PDB entry 8X97 | electron microscopy, 2.98 A resolution | chains A and C of the 3 polymer chains in the assembly

[Chain A]
Protein: Capsid protein VP1
Source organism: Enterovirus A71
UniProtKB: A0A075QAW4 (A0A075QAW4_HE71); residues 1-297 here correspond to UniProt positions 566-862 (UniProt number = residue number + 565)
Amino-acid sequence (297 residues; row label = number of the first residue in the row):
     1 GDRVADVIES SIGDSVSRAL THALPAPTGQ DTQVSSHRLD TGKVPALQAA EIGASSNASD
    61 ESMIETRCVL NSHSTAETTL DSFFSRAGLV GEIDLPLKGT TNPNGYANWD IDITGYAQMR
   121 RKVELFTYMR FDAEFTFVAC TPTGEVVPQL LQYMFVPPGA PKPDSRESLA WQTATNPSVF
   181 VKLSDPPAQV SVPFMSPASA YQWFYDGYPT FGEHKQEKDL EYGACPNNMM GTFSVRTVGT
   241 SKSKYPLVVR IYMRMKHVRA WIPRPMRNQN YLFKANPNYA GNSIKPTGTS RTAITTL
Not modelled in the structure: 1-73, 208-227

[Chain C]
Protein: Capsid protein VP3
Source organism: Enterovirus A71
UniProtKB: A0A075QAW4 (A0A075QAW4_HE71); residues 1-242 here correspond to UniProt positions 324-565 (UniProt number = residue number + 323)
Amino-acid sequence (242 residues; numbered 1 to 242; the number before each row is that of its first residue):
     1 GFPTELKPGT NQFLTTDDGV SAPILPNFHP TPCIHIPGEV RNLLELCQVE TILEVNNVPT
    61 NATSLMERLR FPVSAQAGKG ELCAVFRADP GRNGPWQSTL LGQLCGYYTQ WSGSLEVTFM
   121 FTGSFMATGK MLIAYTPPGG PLPKDRATAM LGTHVIWDFG LQSSVTLVIP WISNTHYRAH
   181 ARDGVFDYYT TGLVSIWYQT NYVVPIGAPN TAYIIALAAA QKNFTMKLCK DASDILQTGT
   241 IQ
Not modelled in the structure: 175-189, 239-242

[Chain A / chain C interface]
Contacting residue pairs (101; chain A residue first):
  T75(A) with N42(C), hydrogen bond (backbone-side chain); T225(C)
  E77(A) with Y108(C), hydrogen bond (backbone-side chain); K227(C); L228(C), hydrogen bond (side chain-backbone); C229(C)
  T78(A) with N42(C), hydrogen bond; L43(C), hydrogen bond (backbone-backbone); Y108(C); M226(C)
  T79(A) with R41(C); N42(C)
  L80(A) with V40(C); R41(C); L43(C), hydrophobic
  F83(A) with L43(C), hydrophobic; Y108(C)
  R86(A) with T16(C)
  A87(A) with T15(C)
  T114(A) with Q237(C)
  Y116(A) with D231(C), hydrogen bond
  Q118(A) with S233(C), hydrogen bond (side chain-backbone)
  R120(A) with Q237(C)
  R121(A) with Q103(C), hydrogen bond; Y107(C); I235(C)
  K122(A) with Y107(C)
  R130(A) with T31(C), hydrogen bond (side chain-backbone)
  E134(A) with S21(C), hydrogen bond
  F155(A) with I24(C), hydrophobic
  P177(A) with I24(C), hydrophobic
  P186(A) with N11(C)
  Q189(A) with S21(C), hydrogen bond
  V190(A) with A22(C)
  S191(A) with S21(C); A22(C), hydrogen bond (backbone-backbone); P23(C); I24(C), hydrogen bond (backbone-backbone)
  P193(A) with F28(C), hydrophobic
  F194(A) with F28(C); P30(C)
  M195(A) with F28(C), hydrophobic
  S196(A) with T31(C), hydrogen bond (backbone-side chain)
  P197(A) with T31(C), hydrogen bond (backbone-side chain)
  A198(A) with T31(C)
  S199(A) with P32(C), hydrogen bond (side chain-backbone); I34(C)
  R254(A) with D18(C), salt bridge; G19(C)
  K256(A) with G19(C)
  R259(A) with C33(C); E39(C), salt bridge
  A260(A) with E39(C); V40(C), hydrogen bond (backbone-backbone)
  W261(A) with I36(C), hydrogen bond (side chain-backbone); G38(C); E39(C), hydrogen bond
  I262(A) with P37(C); G38(C), hydrogen bond (backbone-backbone)
  P263(A) with V40(C); L46(C), hydrophobic
  R267(A) with I235(C)
  Q269(A) with I235(C)
  N270(A) with I235(C); L236(C)
  Y271(A) with I235(C), hydrophobic; L236(C), hydrogen bond (backbone-backbone); Q237(C)
  L272(A) with T238(C)
  I284(A) with L65(C), hydrophobic
  P286(A) with L65(C), hydrophobic; R68(C)
  T287(A) with Q97(C)
  G288(A) with Q97(C)
  T289(A) with N57(C), hydrogen bond (backbone-side chain); R68(C); N93(C); G94(C); Q97(C)
  S290(A) with N57(C); T60(C); R68(C)
  R291(A) with V55(C), hydrogen bond (side chain-backbone); N57(C), hydrogen bond; V58(C); V85(C), hydrogen bond (side chain-backbone)
  T292(A) with V58(C)
  A293(A) with V58(C)
  I294(A) with V55(C); N56(C); V58(C); F71(C), hydrophobic; C83(C); A84(C); V85(C), hydrogen bond (backbone-backbone)
  T295(A) with L82(C); C83(C); V85(C)
  L297(A) with V85(C), hydrophobic; R87(C); L193(C), hydrophobic
Other interface residues (no listed pair), chain A (67 interface residues in all): A117, L125, F126, Y128, T136, P187, V192, Y252, M266, N268, F273, K274, K285, T296
Other interface residues (no listed pair), chain C (67 interface residues in all): F13, D17, L25, L44, E54, F86, P95, S98, L100, L104, A232, D234

[Summary]
The chain A/chain C interface involves 67 residues from each chain; the contacts include 26 hydrogen bonds and
2 salt bridges. Polar pairs include R254(A)-D18(C), R259(A)-E39(C) and T75(A)-N42(C).
Here chain A is Capsid protein VP1 and chain C is Capsid protein VP3, both from Enterovirus A71. Entry 8X97
(Cryo-EM structure of enterovirus A71 empty particle in complex with Fab h1A6.2) was determined by electron
microscopy, deposited together with 8X95, 8X96, 8X98, 8X99, 8X9A, 8X9B, 8YTB and 8YTJ.
